6KQN - chains F and H of the 9 polymer chains in the assembly; structure by X-ray diffraction, 3.49 A resolution.

== Chain F ==
Protein: RNA polymerase sigma factor SigA
From: Thermus thermophilus (strain HB8 / ATCC 27634 / DSM 579)
UniProtKB: Q5SKW1 (Q5SKW1_THET8); residues 1-423 here = UniProt positions 1-423
Chain sequence (443 residues; numbered -19 to 423; the number before each row is that of its first residue; numbers below 1 keep their minus sign (Met-19 is residue -19)):
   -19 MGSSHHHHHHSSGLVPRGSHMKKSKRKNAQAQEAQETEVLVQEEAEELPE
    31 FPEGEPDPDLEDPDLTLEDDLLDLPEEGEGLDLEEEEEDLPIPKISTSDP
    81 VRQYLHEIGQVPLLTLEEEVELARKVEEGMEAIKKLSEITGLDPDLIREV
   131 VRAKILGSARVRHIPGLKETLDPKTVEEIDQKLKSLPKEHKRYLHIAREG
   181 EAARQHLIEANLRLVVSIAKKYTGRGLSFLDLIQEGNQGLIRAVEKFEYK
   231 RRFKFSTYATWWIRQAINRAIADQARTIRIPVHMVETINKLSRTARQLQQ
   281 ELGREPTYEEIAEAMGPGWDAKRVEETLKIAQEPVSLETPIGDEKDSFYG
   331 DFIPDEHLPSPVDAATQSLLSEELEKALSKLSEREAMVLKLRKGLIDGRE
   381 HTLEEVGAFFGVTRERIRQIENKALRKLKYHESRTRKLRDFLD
Disordered / not traced: -19 to 77, 320-328
Sequence notes: initiating methionine (-19); expression tag (-18 to 0)
Bound ions: Mg2+: Ala292, Gly296, Trp299

== Chain H ==
Molecule: 27-nt DNA strand
Sequence (27 nucleotides; row label = number of the first residue in the row):
     1 TATAATGGGAGCTGTCACGGATGCAGG
Disordered / not traced: 25-27

== Chain F / chain H interface ==
Pairs across the interface (34; chain F residue first):
  Asp79(F) - DG8(H)  hydrogen bond to the base
  Val81(F) - DG8(H)  base contact
  Arg82(F) - DG8(H)  hydrogen bond to the base
  Leu85(F) - DG7(H)  hydrogen bond to the base
  Leu85(F) - DG8(H)  base contact
  His86(F) - DG7(H)  base contact
  Gly89(F) - DG7(H)  base contact
  Leu93(F) - DT6(H)  sugar contact
  Ala190(F) - DT6(H)  base contact
  Asn191(F) - DT6(H)  hydrogen bond to the base
  Arg193(F) - DT6(H)  sugar contact
  Arg193(F) - DG7(H)  hydrogen bond to the base
  Leu194(F) - DT6(H)  hydrogen bond to the base
  Ser197(F) - DT6(H)  sugar contact
  Lys200(F) - DG8(H)  salt bridge to the phosphate
  Lys200(F) - DG9(H)  phosphate contact
  Phe209(F) - DG8(H)  sugar contact
  Lys226(F) - DA2(H)  hydrogen bond to the base
  Phe227(F) - DA2(H)  base contact
  Glu228(F) - DA2(H)  hydrogen bond to the base
  Arg231(F) - DA2(H)  base contact
  Phe233(F) - DA2(H)  base contact
  Phe233(F) - DA4(H)  phosphate contact
  Lys234(F) - DA4(H)  hydrogen bond to the phosphate
  Lys234(F) - DA5(H)  salt bridge to the phosphate
  Ser236(F) - DA4(H)  sugar contact
  Ser236(F) - DA5(H)  hydrogen bond to the phosphate
  Ser236(F) - DT6(H)  base contact
  Thr237(F) - DT3(H)  sugar contact
  Thr237(F) - DA4(H)  hydrogen bond to the phosphate
  Tyr238(F) - DT1(H)  base contact
  Tyr238(F) - DA2(H)  stacking on the base
  Thr240(F) - DA5(H)  hydrogen bond to the base
  Trp241(F) - DT1(H)  sugar contact
Interface residues without a listed pair, chain F (31 interface residues in all): Ile88, Glu99, Leu192, Val196, Arg232, Trp242

== In short ==
31 residues of chain F and 9 residues of chain H are in contact, with 12 hydrogen bonds, 2 salt bridges and 1
aromatic stacking contact. Polar contacts include Asp79(F)-DG8(H), Arg82(F)-DG8(H) and Leu85(F)-DG7(H).
Ala292(F), Gly296(F) and Trp299(F) form the Mg2+ site.
Here chain F is RNA polymerase sigma factor SigA (Thermus thermophilus (strain HB8 / ATCC 27634 / DSM 579))
and chain H is a 27-nt DNA strand. Entry 6KQN (Thermus thermophilus initial transcription complex comprising
sigma A and 5'-triphosphate RNA of 6 nt) was determined by X-ray diffraction, deposited together with 6KQD,
6KQE, 6KQF, 6KQG, 6KQH, 6KQL and 6 further entries.
